PDB entry 9JHW | X-ray diffraction, 1.40 A resolution | chain A

# Chain A
Protein: Vitamin D3 dihydroxylase
Organism: Streptomyces griseolus
Notes: EC 1.14.15.22
UniProtKB: P18326 (CPXE_STRGO); numbering as in UniProt (aligned over 1-406)
Sequence (412 residues; row label = number of the first residue in the row):
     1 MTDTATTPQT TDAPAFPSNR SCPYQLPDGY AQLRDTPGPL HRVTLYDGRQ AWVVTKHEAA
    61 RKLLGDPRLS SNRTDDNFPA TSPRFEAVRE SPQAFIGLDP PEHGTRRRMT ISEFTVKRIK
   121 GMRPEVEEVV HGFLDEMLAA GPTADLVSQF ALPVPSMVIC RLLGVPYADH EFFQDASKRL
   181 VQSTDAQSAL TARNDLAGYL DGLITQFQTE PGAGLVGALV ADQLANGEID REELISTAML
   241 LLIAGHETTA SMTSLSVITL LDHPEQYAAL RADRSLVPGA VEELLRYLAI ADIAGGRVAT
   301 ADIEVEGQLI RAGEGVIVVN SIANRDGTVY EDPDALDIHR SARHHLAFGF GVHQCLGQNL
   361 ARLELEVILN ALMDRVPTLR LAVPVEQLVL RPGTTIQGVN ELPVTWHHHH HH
Not modelled in the structure: 1-6, 409-412
Construct notes: conflict Gln308 (His in P18326); expression tag (407-412)
Metal / ion sites: heme Fe near Cys355 (its only coordinating residue here)
Small-molecule neighbours:
  - diclofenac (DIF; 2-[2,6-dichlorophenyl)amino]benzeneacetic acid): Arg73, Arg84, Phe85, Ile96, Leu180, Val181, Leu240, Ile243, Ala244, Thr248, Ile293, Ala294, Ile396
  - heme (HEM): Arg73, Phe95, Ile96, His103, Arg107, Phe114, Ile159, Leu240, Leu241, Ala244, Gly245, Thr248, Thr249, Met252, Leu285, Ile290, Ala291, Ala294, Arg297, Asn320, Ala347, Phe348, Gly349, Val352, His353, Gln354, Cys355, Leu356, Gly357, Ala361, Glu364

# Overview
Chain A binds heme and diclofenac.
Chain A is Vitamin D3 dihydroxylase (Streptomyces griseolus); the structure, CYP105A1 complexed with
diclofenac (DIF), was determined by X-ray diffraction, deposited together with 9JI1, 9JI6 and 9JIP.
